Entry 9E12 (electron microscopy, 4.50 A resolution (low resolution: residue-level contacts below are approximate; hydrogen-bond / salt-bridge calls are withheld)); this record covers chains A and E of the 12 polymer chains in the assembly.

== Chain A ==
Name: Cytoplasmic dynein 1 heavy chain 1
Source organism: Homo sapiens
UniProt: Q14204 (DYHC1_HUMAN); residue numbers follow UniProt; this construct covers 1-4646
Chain sequence (4646 residues; numbered 1 to 4646; the number before each row is that of its first residue):
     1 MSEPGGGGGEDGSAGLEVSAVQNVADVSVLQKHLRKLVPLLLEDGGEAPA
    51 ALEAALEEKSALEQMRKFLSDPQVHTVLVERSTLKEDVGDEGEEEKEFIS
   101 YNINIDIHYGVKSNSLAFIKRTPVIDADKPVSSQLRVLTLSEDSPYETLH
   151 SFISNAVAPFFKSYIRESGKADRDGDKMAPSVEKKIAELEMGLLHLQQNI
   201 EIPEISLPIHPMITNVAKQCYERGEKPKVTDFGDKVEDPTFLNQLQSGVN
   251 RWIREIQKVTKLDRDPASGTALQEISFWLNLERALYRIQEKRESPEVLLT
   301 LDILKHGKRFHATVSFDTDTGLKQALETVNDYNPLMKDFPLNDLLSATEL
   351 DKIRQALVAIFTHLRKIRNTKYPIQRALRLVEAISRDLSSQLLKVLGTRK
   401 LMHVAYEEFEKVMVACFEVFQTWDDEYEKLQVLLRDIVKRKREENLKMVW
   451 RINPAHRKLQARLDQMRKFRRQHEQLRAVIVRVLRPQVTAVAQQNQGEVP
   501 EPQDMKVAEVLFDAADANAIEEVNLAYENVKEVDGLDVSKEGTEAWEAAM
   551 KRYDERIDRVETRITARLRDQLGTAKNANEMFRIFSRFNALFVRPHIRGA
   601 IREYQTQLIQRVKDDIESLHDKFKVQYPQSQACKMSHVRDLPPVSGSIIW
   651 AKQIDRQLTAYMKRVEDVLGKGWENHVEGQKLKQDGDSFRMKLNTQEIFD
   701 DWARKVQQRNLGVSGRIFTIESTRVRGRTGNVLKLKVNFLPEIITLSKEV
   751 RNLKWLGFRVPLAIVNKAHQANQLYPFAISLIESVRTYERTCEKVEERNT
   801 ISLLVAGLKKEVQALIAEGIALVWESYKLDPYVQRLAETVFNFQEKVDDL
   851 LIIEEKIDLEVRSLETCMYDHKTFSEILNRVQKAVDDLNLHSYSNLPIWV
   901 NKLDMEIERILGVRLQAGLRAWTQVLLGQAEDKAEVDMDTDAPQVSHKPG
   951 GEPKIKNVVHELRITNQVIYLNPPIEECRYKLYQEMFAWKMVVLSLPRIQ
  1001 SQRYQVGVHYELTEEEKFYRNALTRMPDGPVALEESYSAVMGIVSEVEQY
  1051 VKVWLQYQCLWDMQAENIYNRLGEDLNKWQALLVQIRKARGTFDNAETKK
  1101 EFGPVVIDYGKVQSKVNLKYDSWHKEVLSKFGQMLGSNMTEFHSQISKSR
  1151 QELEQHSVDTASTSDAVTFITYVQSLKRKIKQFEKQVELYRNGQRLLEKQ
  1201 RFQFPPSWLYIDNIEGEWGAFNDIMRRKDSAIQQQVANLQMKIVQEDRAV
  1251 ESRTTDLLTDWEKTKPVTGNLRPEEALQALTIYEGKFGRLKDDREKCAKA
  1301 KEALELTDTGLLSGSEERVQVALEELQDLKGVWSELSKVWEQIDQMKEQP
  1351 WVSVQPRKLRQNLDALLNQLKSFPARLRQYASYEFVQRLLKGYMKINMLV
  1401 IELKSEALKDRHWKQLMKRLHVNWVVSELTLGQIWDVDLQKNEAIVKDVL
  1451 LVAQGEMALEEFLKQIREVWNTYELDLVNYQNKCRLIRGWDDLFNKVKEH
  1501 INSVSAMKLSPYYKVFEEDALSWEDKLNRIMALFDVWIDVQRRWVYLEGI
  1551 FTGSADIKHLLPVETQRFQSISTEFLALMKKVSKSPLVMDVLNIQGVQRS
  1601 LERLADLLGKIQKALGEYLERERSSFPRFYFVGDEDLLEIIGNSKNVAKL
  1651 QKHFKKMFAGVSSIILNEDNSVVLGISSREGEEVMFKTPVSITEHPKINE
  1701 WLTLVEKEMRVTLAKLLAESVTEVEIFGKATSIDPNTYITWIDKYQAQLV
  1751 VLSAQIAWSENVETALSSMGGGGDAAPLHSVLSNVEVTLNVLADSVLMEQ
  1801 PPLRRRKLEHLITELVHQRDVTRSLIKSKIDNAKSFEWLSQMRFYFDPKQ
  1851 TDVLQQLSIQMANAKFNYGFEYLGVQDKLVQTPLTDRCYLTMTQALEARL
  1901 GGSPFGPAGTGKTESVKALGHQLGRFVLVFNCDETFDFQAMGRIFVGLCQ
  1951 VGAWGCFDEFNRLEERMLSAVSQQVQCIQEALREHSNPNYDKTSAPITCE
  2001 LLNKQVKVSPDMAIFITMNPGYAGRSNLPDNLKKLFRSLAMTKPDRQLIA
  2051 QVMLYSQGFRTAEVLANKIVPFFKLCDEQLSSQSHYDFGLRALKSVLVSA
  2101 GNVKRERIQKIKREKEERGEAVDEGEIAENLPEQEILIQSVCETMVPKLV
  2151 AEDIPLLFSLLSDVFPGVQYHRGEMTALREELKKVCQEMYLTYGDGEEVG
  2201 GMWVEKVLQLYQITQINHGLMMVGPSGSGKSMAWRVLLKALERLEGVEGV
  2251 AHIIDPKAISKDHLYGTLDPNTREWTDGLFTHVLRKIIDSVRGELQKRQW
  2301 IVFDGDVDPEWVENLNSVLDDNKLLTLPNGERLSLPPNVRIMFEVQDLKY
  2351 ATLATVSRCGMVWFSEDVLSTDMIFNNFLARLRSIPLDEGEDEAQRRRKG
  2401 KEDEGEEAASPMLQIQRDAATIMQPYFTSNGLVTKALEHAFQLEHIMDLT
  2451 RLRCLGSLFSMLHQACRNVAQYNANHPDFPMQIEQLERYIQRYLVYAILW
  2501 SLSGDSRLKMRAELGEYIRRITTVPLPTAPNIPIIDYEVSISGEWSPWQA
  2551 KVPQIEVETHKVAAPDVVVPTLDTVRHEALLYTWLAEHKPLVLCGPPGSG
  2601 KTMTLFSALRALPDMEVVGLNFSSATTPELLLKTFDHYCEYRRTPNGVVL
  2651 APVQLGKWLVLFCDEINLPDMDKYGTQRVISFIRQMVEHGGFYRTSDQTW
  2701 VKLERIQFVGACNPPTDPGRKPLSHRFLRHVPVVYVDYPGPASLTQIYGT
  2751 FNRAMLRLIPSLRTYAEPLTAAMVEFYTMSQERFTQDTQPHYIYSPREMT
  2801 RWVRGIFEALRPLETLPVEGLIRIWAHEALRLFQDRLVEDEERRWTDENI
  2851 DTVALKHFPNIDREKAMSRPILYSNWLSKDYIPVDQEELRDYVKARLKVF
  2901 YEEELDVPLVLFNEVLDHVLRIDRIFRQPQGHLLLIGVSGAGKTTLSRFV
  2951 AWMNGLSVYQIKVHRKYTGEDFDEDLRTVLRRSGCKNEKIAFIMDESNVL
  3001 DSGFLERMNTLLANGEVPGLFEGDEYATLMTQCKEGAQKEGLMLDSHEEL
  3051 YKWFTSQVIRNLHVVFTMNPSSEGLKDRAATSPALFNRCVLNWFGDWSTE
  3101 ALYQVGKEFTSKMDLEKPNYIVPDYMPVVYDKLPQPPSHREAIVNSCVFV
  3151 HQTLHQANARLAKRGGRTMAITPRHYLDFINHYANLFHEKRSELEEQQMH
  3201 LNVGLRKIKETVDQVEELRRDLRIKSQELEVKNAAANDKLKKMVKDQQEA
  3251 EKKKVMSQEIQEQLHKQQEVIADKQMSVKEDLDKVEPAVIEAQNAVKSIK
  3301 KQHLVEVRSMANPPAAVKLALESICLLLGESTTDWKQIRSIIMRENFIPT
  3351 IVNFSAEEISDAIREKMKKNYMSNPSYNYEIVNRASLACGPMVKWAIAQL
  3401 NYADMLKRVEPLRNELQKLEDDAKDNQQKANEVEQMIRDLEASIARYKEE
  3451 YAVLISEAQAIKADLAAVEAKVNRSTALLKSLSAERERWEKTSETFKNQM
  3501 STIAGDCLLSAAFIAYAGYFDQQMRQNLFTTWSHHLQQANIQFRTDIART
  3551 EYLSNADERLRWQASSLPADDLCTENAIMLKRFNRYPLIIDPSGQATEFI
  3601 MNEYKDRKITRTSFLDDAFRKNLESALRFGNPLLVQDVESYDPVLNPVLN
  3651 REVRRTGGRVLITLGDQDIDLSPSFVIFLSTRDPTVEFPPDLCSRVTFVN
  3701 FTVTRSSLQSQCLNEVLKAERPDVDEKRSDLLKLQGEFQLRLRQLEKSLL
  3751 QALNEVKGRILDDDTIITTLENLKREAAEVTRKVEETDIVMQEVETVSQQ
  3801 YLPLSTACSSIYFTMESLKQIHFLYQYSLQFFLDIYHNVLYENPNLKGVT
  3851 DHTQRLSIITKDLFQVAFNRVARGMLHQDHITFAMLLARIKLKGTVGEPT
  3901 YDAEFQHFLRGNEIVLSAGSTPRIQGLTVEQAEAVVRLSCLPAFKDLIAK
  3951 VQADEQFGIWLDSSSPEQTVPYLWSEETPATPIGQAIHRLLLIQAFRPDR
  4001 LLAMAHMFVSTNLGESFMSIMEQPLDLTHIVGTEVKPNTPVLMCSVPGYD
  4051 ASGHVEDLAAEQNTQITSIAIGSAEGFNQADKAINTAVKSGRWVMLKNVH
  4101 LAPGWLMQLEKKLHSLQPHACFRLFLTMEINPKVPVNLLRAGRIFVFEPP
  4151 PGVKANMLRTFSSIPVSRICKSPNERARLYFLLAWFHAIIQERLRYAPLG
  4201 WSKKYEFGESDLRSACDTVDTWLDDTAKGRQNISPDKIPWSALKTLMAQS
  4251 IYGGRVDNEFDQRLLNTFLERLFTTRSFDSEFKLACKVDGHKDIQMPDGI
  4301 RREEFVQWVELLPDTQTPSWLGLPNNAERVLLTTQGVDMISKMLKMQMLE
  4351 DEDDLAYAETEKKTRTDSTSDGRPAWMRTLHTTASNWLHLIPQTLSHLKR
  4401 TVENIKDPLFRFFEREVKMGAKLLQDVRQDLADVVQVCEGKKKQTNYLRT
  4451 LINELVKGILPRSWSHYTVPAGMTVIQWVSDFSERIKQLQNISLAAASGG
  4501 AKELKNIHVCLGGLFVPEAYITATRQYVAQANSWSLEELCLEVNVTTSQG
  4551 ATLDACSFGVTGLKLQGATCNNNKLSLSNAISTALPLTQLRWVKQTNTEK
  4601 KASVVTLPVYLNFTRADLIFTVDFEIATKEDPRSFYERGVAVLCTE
Not modelled in the structure: 1-19, 489-511, 931-945, 2390-2409, 4348-4373, 4646
Ion coordination: Mg2+ site 1: Thr1913, Asp1958 (together with ADP); Mg2+ site 2: Glu2344 (together with ATP)
Small-molecule neighbours:
  - ADP (adenosine-5'-diphosphate), molecule 1: Leu1879, Val1880, Thr1882, Thr1885, Pro1907, Ala1908, Gly1909, Thr1910, Gly1911, Lys1912, Thr1913, Glu1914, Asp1958, Thr2017, Ile2049, Leu2090, Arg2091, Lys2094, Asp2320, Asp2321, Arg2358
  - ADP, molecule 2: Val2567, Val2568, Val2569, Thr2571, Thr2574, Pro2596, Pro2597, Gly2598, Ser2599, Gly2600, Lys2601, Thr2602, Met2603, Pro2739, Ile2747, Tyr2748, Phe2751, Pro2796, Arg2797, Thr2800
  - ADP, molecule 3: Val2907, Pro2908, Leu2909, Val2910, Phe2912, Val2915, Val2938, Ser2939, Gly2940, Ala2941, Gly2942, Lys2943, Thr2944, Thr2945, Trp3097, Arg3174, Leu3177, Asn3650
  - ATP (adenosine-5'-triphosphate): Tyr2190, Leu2191, Thr2192, Trp2203, Pro2225, Ser2226, Gly2227, Ser2228, Gly2229, Lys2230, Ser2231, Met2232, Glu2344, Leu2369, Met2373, Ile2374, Asn2377, Leu2452, Glu2688, Arg2726, Arg2729
Curated features (UniProtKB/Swiss-Prot):
  - binding site (ATP): Gly1906 to Thr1913, Gly2224 to Ser2231, Gly2595 to Thr2602, Gly2937 to Thr2944
  - modified residue: Ser2 (N-acetylserine), Ser70 (Phosphoserine), Lys1125 (N6-acetyllysine), Ser1230 (Phosphoserine), Lys3480 (N6-acetyllysine), Ser4162 (Phosphoserine), Lys4283 (N6-acetyllysine), Thr4366 (Phosphothreonine), Ser4368 (Phosphoserine)
  - natural variant: Glu94 (E94K: Found in a patient with spinal muscular atrophy; uncertain significance), Lys129 (K129I: In CDCBM13), Arg264 (R264L: In SMALED1), His306 (H306R: In CMT2O and SMALED1), Ile584 (I584L: In SMALED1), Arg598 (R598C: In CMT2O and SMALED1), Thr659 to Met662 (deletion: In CDCBM13), Lys671 (K671E: In SMALED1), Pro776 (P776L: In SMALED1), Tyr970 (Y970C: In SMALED1), Gly1132 (G1132E: In SMALED1), Gln1194 (Q1194R: In CMT2O), 9 further natural variant entries in UniProt

== Chain E ==
Name: Cytoplasmic dynein 1 light intermediate chain 2
Source organism: Homo sapiens
UniProt: O43237 (DC1L2_HUMAN); residue numbers follow UniProt; this construct covers 1-492
Chain sequence (492 residues; each row starts with the number of its first residue):
     1 MAPVGVEKKLLLGPNGPAVAAAGDLTSEEEEGQSLWSSILSEVSTRARSK
    51 LPSGKNILVFGEDGSGKTTLMTKLQGAEHGKKGRGLEYLYLSVHDEDRDD
   101 HTRCNVWILDGDLYHKGLLKFAVSAESLPETLVIFVADMSRPWTVMESLQ
   151 KWASVLREHIDKMKIPPEKMRELERKFVKDFQDYMEPEEGCQGSPQRRGP
   201 LTSGSDEENVALPLGDNVLTHNLGIPVLVVCTKCDAVSVLEKEHDYRDEH
   251 LDFIQSHLRRFCLQYGAALIYTSVKEEKNLDLLYKYIVHKTYGFHFTTPA
   301 LVVEKDAVFIPAGWDNEKKIAILHENFTTVKPEDAYEDFIVKPPVRKLVH
   351 DKELAAEDEQVFLMKQQSLLAKQPATPTRASESPARGPSGSPRTQGRGGP
   401 ASVPSSSPGTSVKKPDPNIKNNAASEGVLASFFNSLLSKKTGSPGSPGAG
   451 GVQSTAKKSGQKTVLSNVQEELDRMTRKPDSMVTNSSTENEA
Not modelled in the structure: 1-36, 187-212, 374-492
Curated features (UniProtKB/Swiss-Prot):
  - binding site (ATP): Gly61 to Thr68
  - modified residue: Ser194 (Phosphoserine), Ser383 (Phosphoserine), Ser391 (Phosphoserine), Arg397 (Omega-N-methylarginine), Thr441 (Phosphothreonine), Ser443 (Phosphoserine), Ser446 (Phosphoserine)

== Interface between chain A and chain E ==
Pairs across the interface - 85 pairs, chain A then chain E:
  Arg716(A) with Leu370(E); Gln373(E)
  Phe718(A) with Leu370(E)
  Ile720(A) with Leu363(E); Gln367(E); Leu370(E)
  Leu733(A) with Gln360(E); Leu363(E); Met364(E); Gln367(E)
  Lys734(A) with Leu363(E)
  Glu796(A) with Glu359(E)
  Leu803(A) with Glu353(E)
  Ala806(A) with Leu354(E); Ala356(E)
  Lys809(A) with Ala356(E)
  Lys810(A) with Ala355(E); Ala356(E); Glu357(E)
  Gln813(A) with Phe362(E)
  Ala817(A) with Gln366(E)
  Ile820(A) with Gln366(E); Leu370(E)
  Asn895(A) with Glu353(E); Leu354(E)
  Pro897(A) with His350(E)
  Ile898(A) with His350(E); Glu353(E)
  Pro974(A) with Arg103(E)
  Glu976(A) with Tyr88(E); Tyr90(E); Arg103(E); Asn105(E)
  Glu977(A) with Tyr90(E)
  Arg979(A) with Tyr88(E); Trp107(E)
  Tyr980(A) with Tyr88(E); Tyr90(E)
  Tyr983(A) with Tyr88(E)
  Gln984(A) with Lys81(E)
  Phe987(A) with Lys81(E); Gly83(E); Arg84(E); Leu86(E); Glu87(E)
  Lys990(A) with Arg84(E)
  Met991(A) with Gly83(E)
  Leu994(A) with Arg84(E)
  Val1008(A) with Lys347(E)
  His1009(A) with Arg346(E)
  Tyr1010(A) with Arg346(E)
  Arg1020(A) with Gly83(E); Arg84(E)
  Leu1023(A) with Tyr114(E); His115(E)
  Thr1024(A) with Asp112(E); Tyr114(E)
  Met1026(A) with Tyr114(E)
  Gly1029(A) with Tyr114(E)
  Pro1030(A) with Tyr114(E)
  Glu1034(A) with Gly117(E); Leu118(E); Lys120(E); Phe121(E)
  Tyr1037(A) with Arg84(E); Gly85(E); Leu86(E); Phe121(E)
  Ser1038(A) with Phe121(E)
  Met1041(A) with Phe121(E)
  Gln1056(A) with Val43(E)
  Cys1059(A) with Val43(E)
  Asp1062(A) with Arg48(E)
  Gln1064(A) with Arg46(E)
  Asn1067(A) with Arg46(E)
  Ile1068(A) with Glu42(E)
  Arg1071(A) with Glu42(E); Thr45(E)
  Leu1072(A) with Glu42(E)
  Leu1082(A) with Ser38(E)
  Gln1085(A) with Ser37(E); Ser38(E); Ile39(E)
  Ile1086(A) with Ile39(E)
  Ala1089(A) with Ile39(E)
Other interface residues (no listed pair), chain A (60 interface residues in all): Ser722, Leu735, Gly807, Ile816, Ser894, Asn901, Gly1007, Met1063
Other interface residues (no listed pair), chain E (49 interface residues in all): Ser41, Ser44, Lys82, Leu89, Leu348, Lys352

== In short ==
The interface between chain A and chain E involves 60 residues on one side and 49 on the other. Ligands of
chain A: 3 copies of ADP and ATP. UniProt lists 32 ATP-binding residues on chain A; 8 ATP-binding residues on
chain E.
Here chain A is Cytoplasmic dynein 1 heavy chain 1 and chain E is Cytoplasmic dynein 1 light intermediate
chain 2, both from Homo sapiens. Entry 9E12 (Full-length human dynein-1 in phi comformation under Lis1
condition) was determined by electron microscopy together with 9E0Z, 9E10, 9E11, 9E13 and 9E14 from the same
study.
